Entry 5HH6 (X-ray diffraction, 1.80 A resolution); this record covers chain A.

# Chain A
Molecule: Metallo-beta-lactamase L1
Source organism: Stenotrophomonas maltophilia
Notes: EC 3.5.2.6
Reference sequence: P52700 (BLA1_STEMA); the author numbering skips numbers that UniProt does not, so the offset changes along the chain: 23-57 = UniProt 22-56; 67-87 = UniProt 57-77; 89-157 = UniProt 78-146; 160-166 = UniProt 147-153; 4 more segments
Chain sequence (271 residues; row label = number of the first residue in the row; note: 28 numbers in that range are skipped by the numbering (no residue carries them; nothing is unmodelled there)):
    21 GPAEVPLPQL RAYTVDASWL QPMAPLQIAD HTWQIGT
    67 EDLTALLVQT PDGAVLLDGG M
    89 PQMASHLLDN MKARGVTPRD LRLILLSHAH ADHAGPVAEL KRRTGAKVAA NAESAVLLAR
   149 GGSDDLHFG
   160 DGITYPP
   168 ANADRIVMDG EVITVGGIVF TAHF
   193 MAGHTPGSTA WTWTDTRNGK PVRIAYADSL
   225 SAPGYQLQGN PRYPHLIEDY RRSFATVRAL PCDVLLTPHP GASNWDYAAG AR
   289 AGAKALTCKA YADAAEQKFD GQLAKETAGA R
Disordered / not traced: 21-23, 318-319
Differences from the reference sequence: expression tag (21-22)
Disulfide bonds: Cys256-Cys296
Ion coordination: Zn2+: His116, His118, His196 (together with 60N)
Small-molecule neighbours:
  - 60N (6-[(S)-oxidanyl(phosphono)methyl]pyridine-2-carboxylic acid): Trp39, His116, His118, Asp120, His121, His196, Ser221, Leu222, Ser225, Pro227, His263, Ala266, Tyr299
  - 60N: Trp39, His116, His118, Asp120, His121, His196, Ser221, Leu222, Ser225, Pro227, His263, Ala266, Tyr299
Swiss-Prot annotation at these positions:
  - binding site (Zn(2+)): His116, His118, Asp120, His121, His196, His263
  - binding site (substrate): Asp220
What the authors report for this chain:
  - binding site for 60N: Asp120, His121, Ser221, His263

# Summary
Ligands of chain A: compound 60N and 60N. His116, His118 and His196 form the Zn2+ site. From UniProt: 6
Zn2+-binding residues and substrate-binding residue Asp220. The paper reports a binding site for 60N at
Asp120, His121 and Ser221 among others.
Chain A is Metallo-beta-lactamase L1 (Stenotrophomonas maltophilia); the structure, Crystal structure of B3
metallo-beta-lactamase L1 in complex with a phosphonate-based inhibitor, was determined by X-ray diffraction,
deposited together with 5HH4 and 5HH5.
